Entry 7DP8 (X-ray diffraction, 2.45 A resolution); this record covers chains B and F of the 6 polymer chains in the assembly.

Chain B:
Protein: Tubulin beta chain
Source organism: Sus scrofa
UniProtKB: A0A287AGU7 (A0A287AGU7_PIG); the author numbering skips numbers that UniProt does not, so the offset changes along the chain: 1-358 = UniProt 1-358; 367-453 = UniProt 359-445
Amino-acid sequence (445 residues; each row starts with the number of its first residue; note: 8 numbers in that range are skipped by the numbering (no residue carries them; nothing is unmodelled there)):
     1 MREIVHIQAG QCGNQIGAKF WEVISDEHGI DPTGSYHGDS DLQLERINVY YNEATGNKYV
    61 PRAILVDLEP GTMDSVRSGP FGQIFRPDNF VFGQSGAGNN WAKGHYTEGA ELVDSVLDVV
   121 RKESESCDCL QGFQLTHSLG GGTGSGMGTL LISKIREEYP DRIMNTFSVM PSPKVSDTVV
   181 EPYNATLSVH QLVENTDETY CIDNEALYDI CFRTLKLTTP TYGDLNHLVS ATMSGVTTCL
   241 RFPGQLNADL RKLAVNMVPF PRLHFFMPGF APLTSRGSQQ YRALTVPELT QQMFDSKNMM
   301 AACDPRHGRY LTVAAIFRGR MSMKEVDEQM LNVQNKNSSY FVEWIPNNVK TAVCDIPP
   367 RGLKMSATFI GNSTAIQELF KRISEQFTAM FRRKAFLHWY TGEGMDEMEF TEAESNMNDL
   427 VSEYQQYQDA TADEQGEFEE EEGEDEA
Unresolved in the structure: 273-284, 439-453
Metal / ion sites: Ca2+ near E111 (its only coordinating residue here)
Residues lining bound ligands:
  - G2X (6-[2,6-bis(fluoranyl)-4-[3-(methylamino)propoxy]phenyl]-5-chloranyl-N-[(2S)-1,1,1-tris(fluoranyl)propan-2-yl]-[1,2,4]triazolo[1,5-a]pyrimidin-7-amine): V175, S176, D177, N204, E205, Y208, D209, R213, P220, T221, Y222, L225
  - GDP (guanosine-5'-diphosphate): G10, Q11, C12, Q15, I16, D67, S138, G141, G142, T143, G144, D177, E181, N204, Y222, L225, N226

Chain F:
Protein: Tubulin tyrosine ligase
Source organism: Gallus gallus
UniProtKB: E1BQ43 (E1BQ43_CHICK); residue numbers follow UniProt; this construct covers 1-378
Amino-acid sequence (384 residues; numbered 1 to 384; the number before each row is that of its first residue):
     1 MYTFVVRDEN SSVYAEVSRL LLATGQWKRL RKDNPRFNLM LGERNRLPFG RLGHEPGLVQ
    61 LVNYYRGADK LCRKASLVKL IKTSPELSES CTWFPESYVI YPTNLKTPVA PAQNGIRHLI
   121 NNTRTDEREV FLAAYNRRRE GREGNVWIAK SSAGAKGEGI LISSEASELL DFIDEQGQVH
   181 VIQKYLEKPL LLEPGHRKFD IRSWVLVDHL YNIYLYREGV LRTSSEPYNS ANFQDKTCHL
   241 TNHCIQKEYS KNYGRYEEGN EMFFEEFNQY LMDALNTTLE NSILLQIKHI IRSCLMCIEP
   301 AISTKHLHYQ SFQLFGFDFM VDEELKVWLI EVNGAPACAQ KLYAELCQGI VDVAISSVFP
   361 LADTGQKTSQ PTSIFIKLHH HHHH
Unresolved in the structure: 104-124, 364-371, 381-384
Differences from the reference sequence: expression tag (379-384)
Metal / ion sites: Mg2+: E331 (together with AMP-PCP)
Residues lining bound ligands: AMP-PCP (ACP; phosphomethylphosphonic acid adenylate ester): K74, I148, K150, I160, Q183, K184, Y185, L186, K198, D200, R202, R222, H239, L240, T241, N242, D318, M320, I330, E331, N333

Chain B / chain F interface:
Residue-residue contacts (10; chain B residue first):
  L331(B) with P56(F)
  Q334(B) with R36(F), hydrogen bond
  N335(B) with R36(F), hydrogen bond; G57(F); L58(F)
  S338(B) with L30(F); N34(F), hydrogen bond
  E343(B) with R31(F); N34(F)
  T437(B) with R31(F)
Other interface residues (no listed pair), chain B (8 interface residues in all): N347, A438
Other interface residues (no listed pair), chain F (8 interface residues in all): D33

In short:
Chain B and chain F each contribute 8 residues to their interface, with 3 hydrogen bonds. Polar contacts
include Q334(B)-R36(F), N335(B)-R36(F) and S338(B)-N34(F). Chain B binds GDP and compound G2X. Ligands of
chain F: AMP-PCP.
Chain B is Tubulin beta chain (Sus scrofa) and chain F is Tubulin tyrosine ligase (Gallus gallus); the
structure, Crystal structure of T2R-TTL-Cevipabulin-eribulin complex, was determined by X-ray diffraction,
deposited together with 7CLD.
